7EY0 - chains H and R of the 6 polymer chains in the assembly; structure by electron microscopy, 3.20 A resolution.

== Chain H ==
Name: Bd-813H
Source organism: Homo sapiens
Sequence (223 residues; each row starts with the number of its first residue):
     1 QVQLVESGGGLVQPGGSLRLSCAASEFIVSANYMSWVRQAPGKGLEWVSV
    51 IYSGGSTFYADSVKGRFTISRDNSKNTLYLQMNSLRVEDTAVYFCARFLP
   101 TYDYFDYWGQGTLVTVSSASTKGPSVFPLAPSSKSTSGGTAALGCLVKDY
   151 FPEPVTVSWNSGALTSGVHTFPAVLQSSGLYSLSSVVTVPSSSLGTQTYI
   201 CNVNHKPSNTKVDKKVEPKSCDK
Not modelled in the structure: 1, 118-223
Disulfides: Cys22-Cys95

== Chain R ==
Name: Spike glycoprotein
Source organism: Severe acute respiratory syndrome coronavirus 2
UniProtKB: P0DTC2 (SPIKE_SARS2); aligned to UniProt positions 1-1204 over residues 4-1207 (the alignment contains insertions or deletions, so no single offset holds)
Sequence (1285 residues; row label = number of the first residue in the row):
     4 MFVFLVLLPLVSSQCVNFTTRTQLPPAYTNSFTRGVYYPDKVFRSSVLHS
    54 TQDLFLPFFSNVTWFHAIHVSGTNGTKRFANPVLPFNDGVYFASTEKSNI
   104 IRGWIFGTTLDSKTQSLLIVNNATNVVIKVCEFQFCNDPFLGVYYHKNNK
   154 SWMESEFRVYSSANNCTFEYVSQPFLMDLEGKQGNFKNLREFVFKNIDGY
   204 FKIYSKHTPINLVRGLPQGFSALEPLVDLPIGINITRFQTLHRSYLTPGD
   254 SSSGWTAGAAAYYVGYLQPRTFLLKYNENGTITDAVDCALDPLSETKCTL
   304 KSFTVEKGIYQTSNFRVQPTESIVRFPNITNLCPFGEVFNATRFASVYAW
   354 NRKRISNCVADYSVLYNSASFSTFKCYGVSPTKLNDLCFTNVYADSFVIR
   404 GDEVRQIAPGQTGNIADYNYKLPDDFTGCVIAWNSNNLDSKVGGNYNYLY
   454 RLFRKSNLKPFERDISTEIYQAGSTPCNGVKGFNCYFPLQSYGFQPTYGV
   504 GYQPYRVVVLSFELLHAPATVCGPKKSTNLVKNKCVNFNFNGLTGTGVLT
   554 ESNKKFLPFQQFGRDIADTTDAVRDPQTLEILDITPCSFGGVSVITPGTN
   604 TSNQVAVLYQGVNCTEVPVAIHADQLTPTWRVYSTGSNVFQTRAGCLIGA
   654 EHVNNSYECDIPIGAGICASYQTQTNSPGSASSVASQSIIAYTMSLGVEN
   704 SVAYSNNSIAIPTNFTISVTTEILPVSMTKTSVDCTMYICGDSTECSNLL
   754 LQYGSFCTQLNRALTGIAVEQDKNTQEVFAQVKQIYKTPPIKDFGGFNFS
   804 QILPDPSKPSKRSPIEDLLFNKVTLADAGFIKQYGDCLGDIAARDLICAQ
   854 KFNGLTVLPPLLTDEMIAQYTSALLAGTITSGWTFGAGPALQIPFPMQMA
   904 YRFNGIGVTQNVLYENQKLIANQFNSAIGKIQDSLSSTPSALGKLQDVVN
   954 QNAQALNTLVKQLSSNFGAISSVLNDILSRLDPPEAEVQIDRLITGRLQS
  1004 LQTYVTQQLIRAAEIRASANLAATKMSECVLGQSKRVDFCGKGYHLMSFP
  1054 QSAPHGVVFLHVTYVPAQEKNFTTAPAICHDGKAHFPREGVFVSNGTHWF
  1104 VTQRNFYEPQIITTDNTFVSGNCDVVIGIVNNTVYDPLQPELDSFKEELD
  1154 KYFKNHTSPDVDLGDISGINASVVNIQKEIDRLNEVAKNLNESLIDLQEL
  1204 GKYEQGSGYIPEAPRDGQAYVRKDGEWVLLSTFLGRSLEVLFQGPGHHHH
  1254 HHHHSAWSHPQFEKGGGSGGGGSGGSAWSHPQFEK
Not modelled in the structure: 4-333, 517-1288
Sequence notes: conflict Phe21 (Leu18 in P0DTC2), Ala83 (Asp80 in P0DTC2), Gly218 (Asp215 in P0DTC2), Asn417 (Lys in P0DTC2), Lys484 (Glu in P0DTC2), Tyr501 (Asn in P0DTC2), Gly614 (Asp in P0DTC2), Gly682 (Arg in P0DTC2), Ser683 (Arg in P0DTC2), Ser685 (Arg in P0DTC2), Val701 (Ala in P0DTC2), Pro817 (Phe in P0DTC2), Pro892 (Ala in P0DTC2), Pro899 (Ala in P0DTC2), Pro942 (Ala in P0DTC2), Pro986 (Lys in P0DTC2), Pro987 (Val in P0DTC2); expression tag (1208-1288)
Disulfides: Cys336-Cys361, Cys379-Cys432, Cys480-Cys488
Swiss-Prot annotation at these positions:
  - glycosylation (N-linked (GlcNAc...) asparagine): Asn20 (complex), Asn64 (hybrid), Asn77 (complex), Asn125 (hybrid), Asn152 (complex), Asn168 (complex), Asn237 (high mannose), Asn334 (complex), Asn606 (hybrid)

== Interface between chain H and chain R ==
Pairs across the interface - 32 pairs, chain H then chain R:
  Glu26(H) with Ser477(R), hydrogen bond (backbone-side chain); Thr478(R), hydrogen bond (side chain-backbone); Asn487(R), hydrogen bond
  Phe27(H) with Asn487(R)
  Ile28(H) with Lys458(R); Gly476(R)
  Ala31(H) with Tyr473(R), hydrogen bond (backbone-side chain)
  Asn32(H) with Ala475(R), hydrogen bond (side chain-backbone)
  Tyr33(H) with Asn417(R), hydrogen bond; Tyr421(R); Leu455(R), hydrogen bond (side chain-backbone)
  Tyr52(H) with Gly416(R); Asn417(R); Asp420(R); Tyr421(R)
  Ser53(H) with Tyr421(R), hydrogen bond; Arg457(R), hydrogen bond (side chain-backbone); Lys458(R); Tyr473(R)
  Gly54(H) with Tyr421(R), hydrogen bond (backbone-side chain); Arg457(R); Asn460(R), hydrogen bond (backbone-side chain)
  Ser56(H) with Thr415(R), hydrogen bond; Asp420(R), hydrogen bond
  Phe58(H) with Thr415(R)
  Arg97(H) with Phe486(R); Asn487(R), hydrogen bond; Tyr489(R), hydrogen bond
  Leu99(H) with Tyr489(R), hydrophobic
  Pro100(H) with Leu455(R); Phe456(R), hydrophobic
  Thr101(H) with Gln493(R)
Other interface residues (no listed pair), chain H (16 interface residues in all): Tyr102
Other interface residues (no listed pair), chain R (21 interface residues in all): Ser459, Gln474
The authors on this interface:
  - specific contacts: Glu26(H)-Thr478(R)
  - interface residues, chain R: Thr415(R), Asp420(R), Tyr421(R), Leu455(R), Phe456(R), Arg457(R), Asn460(R), Tyr473(R), Ala475(R), Ser477(R), Phe486(R), Asn487(R), Tyr489(R)

== In short ==
The interface between chain H and chain R involves 16 residues on one side and 21 on the other, with 15
hydrogen bonds. Among the polar pairs are Glu26(H)-Ser477(R), Glu26(H)-Thr478(R) and Glu26(H)-Asn487(R). The
paper describes a contact between Glu26(H) and Thr478(R). The paper reports interface residues Thr415(R),
Asp420(R) and Tyr421(R) among others.
Chain H is Bd-813H (Homo sapiens) and chain R is Spike glycoprotein (Severe acute respiratory syndrome
coronavirus 2); the structure, Local CryoEM structure of the SARS-CoV-2 S6PV2 in complex with BD-813 Fab and
BD-744 Fab, was determined by electron microscopy together with 7EYA and 7EZV from the same study.
